2RR1 - chains 1 and 3 of the 4 polymer chains in the assembly; structure by X-ray diffraction, 3.00 A resolution.

== Chain 1 ==
Molecule: Human rhinovirus 14 coat protein (subunit VP1)
Organism: Human rhinovirus 14
UniProt: P03303 (POLG_HRV14); residues 1-289 here correspond to UniProt positions 567-855 (UniProt number = residue number + 566)
Chain sequence (289 residues; numbered 1 to 289; the number before each row is that of its first residue):
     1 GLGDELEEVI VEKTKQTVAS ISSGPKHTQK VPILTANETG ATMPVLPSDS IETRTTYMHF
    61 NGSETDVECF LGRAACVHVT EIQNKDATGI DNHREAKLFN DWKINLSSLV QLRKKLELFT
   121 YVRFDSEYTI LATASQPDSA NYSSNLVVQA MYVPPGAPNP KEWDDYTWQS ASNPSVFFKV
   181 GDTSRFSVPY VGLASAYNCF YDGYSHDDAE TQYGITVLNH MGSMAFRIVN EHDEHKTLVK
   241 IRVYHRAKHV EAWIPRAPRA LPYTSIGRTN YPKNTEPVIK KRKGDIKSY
Disordered / not traced: 1-16
Ligand contacts: compound i(R) (W8R; 5-(7-(5-hydro-4-methyl-2-oxazolyl)phenoxy)heptyl)-3-methyl isoxazole): Ile104, Asn105, Leu106, Ser107, Leu116, Val122, Phe124, Tyr128, Ala150, Tyr152, Pro174, Ser175, Val176, Phe186, Val188, Val191, Tyr197, Asn198, Cys199, Ile215, Asn219, Met221, Met224

== Chain 3 ==
Molecule: Human rhinovirus 14 coat protein (subunit VP3)
Organism: Human rhinovirus 14
UniProt: P03303 (POLG_HRV14); residues 1-236 here correspond to UniProt positions 331-566 (UniProt number = residue number + 330)
Chain sequence (236 residues; numbered 1 to 236; the number before each row is that of its first residue):
     1 GLPTTTLPGS GQFLTTDDRQ SPSALPNYEP TPRIHIPGKV HNLLEIIQVD TLIPMNNTHT
    61 KDEVNSYLIP LNANRQNEQV FGTNLFIGDG VFKTTLLGEI VQYYTHWSGS LRFSLMYTGP
   121 ALSSAKLILA YTPPGARGPQ DRREAMLGTH VVWDIGLQST IVMTIPWTSG VQFRYTDPDT
   181 YTSAGFLSCW YQTSLILPPE TTGQVYLLSF ISACPDFKLR LMKDTQTISQ TVALTE

== Interface between chain 1 and chain 3 ==
Residue-residue contacts (182):
  Ala19(1) - Asp216(3)
  Ile33(1) - Val151(3)  hydrophobic
  Ile33(1) - Thr160(3)
  Ile33(1) - Ile161(3)
  Ile33(1) - Val162(3)  hydrogen bond (backbone-backbone)
  Leu34(1) - Gln158(3)
  Leu34(1) - Thr160(3)
  Thr35(1) - Gln158(3)
  Thr35(1) - Ser159(3)  hydrogen bond (backbone-backbone)
  Thr35(1) - Thr160(3)  hydrogen bond (backbone-backbone)
  Thr35(1) - Val162(3)
  Ala36(1) - Thr160(3)
  Asn37(1) - Asp50(3)
  Asn37(1) - Met116(3)
  Asn37(1) - Thr160(3)  hydrogen bond (backbone-side chain)
  Asn37(1) - Phe210(3)
  Glu38(1) - Met116(3)
  Glu38(1) - Ser159(3)  hydrogen bond
  Thr42(1) - Gln48(3)
  Thr42(1) - Val49(3)
  Thr42(1) - Asp50(3)  hydrogen bond (side chain-backbone)
  Thr42(1) - Arg112(3)
  Thr42(1) - Ser212(3)
  Met43(1) - Arg112(3)  hydrogen bond (backbone-side chain)
  Pro44(1) - Arg112(3)
  Val45(1) - Arg112(3)  hydrogen bond (backbone-side chain)
  Val45(1) - Val162(3)  hydrophobic
  Val45(1) - Cys214(3)
  Leu46(1) - Thr164(3)
  Leu46(1) - Pro215(3)
  Pro47(1) - Ser110(3)
  Pro47(1) - Thr164(3)
  Pro47(1) - Pro166(3)  hydrophobic
  Pro47(1) - Cys214(3)
  Ser50(1) - Thr164(3)
  Ile51(1) - Thr149(3)
  Ile51(1) - Pro166(3)  hydrophobic
  Met58(1) - Pro215(3)
  Met58(1) - Asp216(3)
  Met58(1) - Lys218(3)
  Phe60(1) - Lys218(3)
  Phe60(1) - Leu219(3)
  Gly62(1) - Asn42(3)
  Gly62(1) - Leu44(3)
  Glu64(1) - Tyr104(3)  hydrogen bond (backbone-side chain)
  Glu64(1) - Arg220(3)
  Glu64(1) - Leu221(3)  hydrogen bond (side chain-backbone)
  Glu64(1) - Met222(3)  hydrogen bond (side chain-backbone)
  Thr65(1) - Asn42(3)  hydrogen bond
  Thr65(1) - Leu43(3)  hydrogen bond (backbone-backbone)
  Thr65(1) - Leu44(3)
  Thr65(1) - Tyr104(3)
  Asp66(1) - His41(3)
  Asp66(1) - Asn42(3)
  Val67(1) - Val40(3)
  Val67(1) - His41(3)  hydrogen bond (backbone-backbone)
  Phe70(1) - Leu43(3)  hydrophobic
  Phe70(1) - Tyr103(3)  hydrophobic
  Phe70(1) - Tyr104(3)
  Phe70(1) - Met222(3)
  Arg73(1) - Thr15(3)
  Arg73(1) - Thr16(3)
  Arg73(1) - Met222(3)
  Ala74(1) - Phe13(3)  hydrophobic
  Ala74(1) - Thr15(3)  hydrogen bond (backbone-backbone)
  Lys103(1) - Glu236(3)
  Ser108(1) - Gln230(3)  hydrogen bond (backbone-side chain)
  Ser108(1) - Ala233(3)
  Ser108(1) - Leu234(3)  hydrogen bond (side chain-backbone)
  Leu109(1) - Gln230(3)
  Leu109(1) - Ala233(3)  hydrophobic
  Val110(1) - Ser229(3)
  Val110(1) - Gln230(3)  hydrogen bond (backbone-side chain)
  Val110(1) - Leu234(3)  hydrophobic
  Gln111(1) - Asp224(3)
  Arg113(1) - Leu234(3)
  Lys114(1) - Glu99(3)  salt bridge
  Lys114(1) - Tyr103(3)
  Lys114(1) - Thr227(3)  hydrogen bond
  Lys114(1) - Ile228(3)
  Lys115(1) - Tyr103(3)
  Lys115(1) - Met222(3)
  Phe119(1) - Val40(3)  hydrophobic
  Tyr121(1) - Ile36(3)  hydrophobic
  Arg123(1) - Pro30(3)
  Arg123(1) - Thr31(3)  hydrogen bond (side chain-backbone)
  Arg123(1) - Pro32(3)
  Arg123(1) - Arg33(3)
  Glu127(1) - Arg19(3)
  Glu127(1) - Ser21(3)
  Thr129(1) - Phe13(3)
  Pro174(1) - Ala24(3)
  Pro174(1) - Leu25(3)  hydrophobic
  Arg185(1) - Phe13(3)
  Arg185(1) - Ser21(3)
  Phe186(1) - Ser21(3)
  Phe186(1) - Pro22(3)
  Phe186(1) - Ala24(3)  hydrophobic
  Ser187(1) - Ser21(3)
  Ser187(1) - Pro22(3)  hydrogen bond (backbone-backbone)
  Ser187(1) - Ser23(3)
  Ser187(1) - Ala24(3)  hydrogen bond (backbone-backbone)
  Pro189(1) - Ser23(3)
  Pro189(1) - Leu25(3)  hydrophobic
  Pro189(1) - Tyr28(3)  hydrophobic
  Tyr190(1) - Tyr28(3)
  Tyr190(1) - Pro30(3)
  Val191(1) - Leu25(3)  hydrophobic
  Val191(1) - Tyr28(3)
  Gly192(1) - Thr31(3)  hydrogen bond (backbone-side chain)
  Leu193(1) - Thr31(3)  hydrogen bond (backbone-side chain)
  Ala194(1) - Thr31(3)  hydrogen bond (backbone-side chain)
  Ser195(1) - Thr31(3)
  Ser195(1) - Pro32(3)  hydrogen bond (side chain-backbone)
  Ser195(1) - Ile34(3)
  Thr216(1) - Glu236(3)
  Tyr244(1) - Phe13(3)  hydrophobic
  Arg246(1) - Asp17(3)
  Arg246(1) - Asp18(3)  salt bridge
  Arg246(1) - Arg19(3)
  Glu251(1) - Arg33(3)  salt bridge
  Glu251(1) - Lys39(3)  salt bridge
  Ala252(1) - Lys39(3)
  Ala252(1) - Val40(3)  hydrogen bond (backbone-backbone)
  Trp253(1) - Ile36(3)
  Trp253(1) - Pro37(3)
  Trp253(1) - Gly38(3)
  Trp253(1) - Lys39(3)
  Ile254(1) - Pro37(3)
  Ile254(1) - Gly38(3)  hydrogen bond (backbone-backbone)
  Pro255(1) - Gly38(3)
  Pro255(1) - Val40(3)
  Pro255(1) - Ile46(3)  hydrophobic
  Pro258(1) - Leu96(3)
  Pro258(1) - Glu99(3)
  Tyr263(1) - Ile228(3)  hydrophobic
  Tyr263(1) - Leu234(3)  hydrophobic
  Thr264(1) - Leu234(3)
  Ser265(1) - Thr235(3)
  Ser265(1) - Glu236(3)
  Ile266(1) - Leu234(3)
  Ile266(1) - Thr235(3)  hydrogen bond (backbone-backbone)
  Ile266(1) - Glu236(3)
  Arg268(1) - Glu236(3)  hydrogen bond (side chain-backbone)
  Pro277(1) - Thr60(3)
  Pro277(1) - Lys61(3)
  Pro277(1) - Asp62(3)
  Val278(1) - Asp62(3)  hydrogen bond (backbone-side chain)
  Ile279(1) - Pro54(3)  hydrophobic
  Ile279(1) - Asn57(3)
  Ile279(1) - Asp62(3)  hydrogen bond (backbone-side chain)
  Lys280(1) - Asn57(3)
  Lys280(1) - Asp89(3)  salt bridge
  Lys280(1) - Gly90(3)
  Lys280(1) - Lys93(3)
  Lys281(1) - Asn57(3)
  Lys281(1) - Thr58(3)  hydrogen bond (side chain-backbone)
  Lys281(1) - His59(3)  hydrogen bond (side chain-backbone)
  Lys281(1) - Thr60(3)
  Arg282(1) - Met55(3)  hydrogen bond (side chain-backbone)
  Arg282(1) - Asn57(3)  hydrogen bond (backbone-backbone)
  Arg282(1) - Gly82(3)  hydrogen bond (side chain-backbone)
  Ile286(1) - Met55(3)
  Ile286(1) - Asn56(3)
  Ile286(1) - Thr58(3)
  Ile286(1) - Val80(3)
  Ile286(1) - Phe81(3)  hydrophobic
  Ile286(1) - Gly82(3)  hydrogen bond (backbone-backbone)
  Lys287(1) - Gln79(3)
  Lys287(1) - Gly82(3)
  Ser288(1) - Gly82(3)
  Ser288(1) - Thr83(3)
  Tyr289(1) - Gln79(3)  hydrogen bond
  Tyr289(1) - Gly82(3)
  Tyr289(1) - Thr83(3)
  Tyr289(1) - Asn84(3)
  Tyr289(1) - Gly138(3)
  Tyr289(1) - Pro139(3)  hydrogen bond (side chain-backbone)
  Tyr289(1) - Phe186(3)  hydrophobic
  Tyr289(1) - Leu187(3)
  Tyr289(1) - Ser188(3)
  Tyr289(1) - Trp190(3)
Also at the interface, not in a pair above, chain 1 (81 interface residues in all): Cys69, Ser107, Val188, Ala196, Lys248, Glu276, Gly284, Asp285
Also at the interface, not in a pair above, chain 3 (99 interface residues in all): Ser66, Ile69, Pro70, Val91, Thr94, Ser114, Trp153, Phe173, Phe217, Thr225

== Overview ==
Chain 1 and chain 3 form an interface of 81 and 99 residues respectively, with 40 hydrogen bonds and 5 salt
bridges. Polar contacts include Lys114(1)-Glu99(3), Arg246(1)-Asp18(3) and Glu251(1)-Arg33(3). Compound i(R)
is bound between chain 1 and chain 3.
Here chain 1 is Human rhinovirus 14 coat protein (subunit VP1) and chain 3 is Human rhinovirus 14 coat protein
(subunit VP3), both from Human rhinovirus 14. Entry 2RR1 (Structural analysis of antiviral agents that
interact with the capsid of human rhinoviruses) was determined by X-ray diffraction (same publication as 1R08,
2R04, 2R06, 2R07, 2RM2, 2RS1, 2RS3 and 2RS5).
